8OVX - chains Q and Z of the 6 polymer chains in the assembly; structure by electron microscopy, 3.40 A resolution.

Chain Q:
Molecule: Inner kinetochore subunit OKP1
From: Saccharomyces cerevisiae
Reference sequence: P53298 (CENPQ_YEAST); residues 1-406 here = UniProt positions 1-406
Sequence (406 residues; numbered 1 to 406; the number before each row is that of its first residue):
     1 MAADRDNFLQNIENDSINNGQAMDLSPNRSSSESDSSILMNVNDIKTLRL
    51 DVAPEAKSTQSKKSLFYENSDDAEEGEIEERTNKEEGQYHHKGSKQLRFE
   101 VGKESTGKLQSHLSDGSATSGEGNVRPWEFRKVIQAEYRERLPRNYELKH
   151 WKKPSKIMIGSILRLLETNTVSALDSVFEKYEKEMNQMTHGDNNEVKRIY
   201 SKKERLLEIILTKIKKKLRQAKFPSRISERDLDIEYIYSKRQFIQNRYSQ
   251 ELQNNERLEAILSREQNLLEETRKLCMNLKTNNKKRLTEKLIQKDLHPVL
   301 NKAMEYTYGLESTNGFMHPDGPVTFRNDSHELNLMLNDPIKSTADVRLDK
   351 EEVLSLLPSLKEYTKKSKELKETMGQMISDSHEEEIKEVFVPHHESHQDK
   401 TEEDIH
Disordered / not traced: 1-276, 304-319, 392-406
Curated features (UniProtKB/Swiss-Prot):
  - region: Met-317 to Ile-340 (CTF19-MCM21 binding motif)
  - modified residue: Ser-70 (Phosphoserine)

Chain Z:
Molecule: Inner kinetochore subunit NKP2
From: Saccharomyces cerevisiae
Reference sequence: Q06162 (NKP2_YEAST); residues 1-153 here = UniProt positions 1-153
Sequence (153 residues; row label = number of the first residue in the row):
     1 MNSEQLLHNYVSDSLLTTLISFQEFKQQLQSYTSDEQQLQHWYELLQARD
    51 ARVTSELEARIKQFFITLRSRLLRFLESEQLSHSLSLETLIDALYKINDL
   101 LQQRLQILDDAIQEKTSELAEFENMVRSPSAGDNAIPGLLQIIQSYINLL
   151 EEN
Disordered / not traced: 73-85

Chain Q / chain Z interface:
Residue-residue contacts - 14 pairs, chain Q then chain Z:
  Leu-356(Q) with Leu-105(Z), hydrophobic
  Leu-357(Q) with Asp-109(Z)
  Pro-358(Q) with Asp-109(Z)
  Ser-359(Q) with Asp-109(Z); Ile-112(Z)
  Tyr-363(Q) with Thr-116(Z)
  Lys-366(Q) with Thr-116(Z)
  Leu-370(Q) with Glu-123(Z)
  Thr-373(Q) with Arg-127(Z), hydrogen bond
  Met-377(Q) with Val-126(Z); Ser-128(Z)
  Asp-380(Q) with Gly-132(Z)
  His-382(Q) with Ile-136(Z)
  Val-389(Q) with Ile-147(Z), hydrophobic
Interface residues without a listed pair, chain Q (14 interface residues in all): Leu-360, Glu-362
Interface residues without a listed pair, chain Z (16 interface residues in all): Leu-119, Ala-120, Phe-122, Leu-139, Ile-143

In short:
14 residues of chain Q and 16 residues of chain Z are in contact, with 1 hydrogen bond. Its one
hydrogen-bonded contact is Thr-373(Q)/Arg-127(Z).
Here chain Q is Inner kinetochore subunit OKP1 and chain Z is Inner kinetochore subunit NKP2, both from
Saccharomyces cerevisiae. Entry 8OVX (Cryo-EM structure of yeast CENP-OPQU+ bound to the CENP-A N-terminus)
was determined by electron microscopy together with 8OVW, 8OW0 and 8OW1 from the same study.
